Entry 9C1H (electron microscopy, 2.88 A resolution); this record covers chains U and W of the 43 polymer chains in the assembly.

# Chain U (and W)
Name: Outer capsid glycoprotein VP7
Organism: Simian rotavirus A strain RRV
Notes: chain W of this document is another copy of the same molecule, construct and numbering; everything in this record applies to it too
Reference sequence: P12476 (VP7_ROTRH); residue numbers follow UniProt; this construct covers 1-326
Chain sequence (326 residues; numbered 1 to 326; the number before each row is that of its first residue):
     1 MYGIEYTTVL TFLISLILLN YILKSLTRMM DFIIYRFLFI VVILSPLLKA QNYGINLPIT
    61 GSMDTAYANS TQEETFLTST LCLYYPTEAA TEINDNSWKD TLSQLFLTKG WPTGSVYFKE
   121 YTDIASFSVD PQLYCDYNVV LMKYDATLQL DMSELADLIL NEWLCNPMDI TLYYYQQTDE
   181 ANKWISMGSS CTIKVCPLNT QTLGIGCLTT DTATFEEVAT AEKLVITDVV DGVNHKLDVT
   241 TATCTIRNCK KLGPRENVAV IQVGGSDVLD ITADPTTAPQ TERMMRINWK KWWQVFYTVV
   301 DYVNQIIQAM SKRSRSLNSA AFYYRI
Not modelled in the structure: 1-50
Disulfide bonds: Cys82-Cys135, Cys165-Cys249, Cys191-Cys244, Cys196-Cys207
Glycans and other covalent adducts: N-acetylglucosamine (NAG) linked to Asn69
Bound ions: Ca2+ site 1: Asp95 (shared with 3 residues of chain T); Ca2+ site 2: Asp151, Glu154, Glu222, Leu224; Ca2+ site 3: Gln177, Asp228, Val229, Asp231 (shared with 1 residue of chain V); Ca2+ site 4: Gly206, Thr214, Glu216 (shared with 1 residue of chain V); Ca2+ site 5: Asp270, Thr272, Asp274, Thr277; Ca2+ site 6: Asp301 (shared with 4 residues of chain T)

# Chain U / chain W interface
Residue-residue contacts (68):
  Gln51(U) with Ile55(W); Asn56(W)
  Asn52(U) with Ile55(W), hydrogen bond (backbone-backbone); Leu57(W), hydrogen bond (side chain-backbone); Pro58(W); Ile59(W)
  Tyr53(U) with Ile55(W), hydrophobic
  Gly54(U) with Arg313(W), hydrogen bond (backbone-side chain)
  Ile55(U) with Ile59(W), hydrophobic
  Asn56(U) with Gln51(W), hydrogen bond (side chain-backbone)
  Leu57(U) with Gly54(W); Leu57(W); Pro58(W)
  Pro58(U) with Leu57(W)
  Ile59(U) with Tyr53(W)
  Thr80(U) with Ile326(W)
  Tyr117(U) with Ile326(W), hydrogen bond (side chain-backbone)
  Lys119(U) with Ile326(W)
  Tyr134(U) with Tyr324(W), hydrophobic; Ile326(W), hydrophobic
  Cys135(U) with Ile326(W)
  Glu162(U) with Leu317(W)
  Trp163(U) with Leu317(W)
  Leu164(U) with Thr75(W); Phe76(W); Arg315(W); Leu317(W), hydrophobic
  Cys165(U) with Arg315(W), hydrogen bond (backbone-side chain)
  Asn166(U) with Phe76(W); Arg315(W), hydrogen bond
  Pro167(U) with Tyr117(W), hydrogen bond (backbone-side chain); Lys119(W); Tyr134(W), hydrophobic; Cys135(W), hydrophobic
  Asp169(U) with Lys99(W), salt bridge; Tyr117(W)
  Leu172(U) with Lys99(W); Asp100(W)
  Tyr173(U) with Ser103(W), hydrogen bond; Thr113(W); Gly114(W); Val116(W), hydrogen bond (side chain-backbone)
  Tyr175(U) with Tyr117(W), hydrogen bond
  Thr178(U) with Leu77(W)
  Asn248(U) with Phe76(W)
  Lys250(U) with Thr75(W); Phe76(W)
  Leu252(U) with Thr75(W); Leu317(W), hydrophobic
  Arg315(U) with Leu317(W)
  Ser316(U) with Arg325(W), hydrogen bond
  Leu317(U) with Asn52(W)
  Ser319(U) with Asn52(W), hydrogen bond; Ile55(W)
  Phe322(U) with Arg313(W), hydrogen bond (backbone-side chain); Ser314(W)
  Tyr323(U) with Gln51(W), hydrogen bond; Arg313(W)
  Tyr324(U) with Thr75(W), hydrogen bond; Ser314(W); Arg315(W); Ser316(W), hydrogen bond (backbone-backbone)
  Arg325(U) with Ser316(W); Leu317(W); Tyr323(W); Arg325(W)
  Ile326(U) with Tyr323(W), hydrophobic; Arg325(W)
Other interface residues (no listed pair), chain U (41 interface residues in all): Asp136, Met168, Cys249, Arg313
Other interface residues (no listed pair), chain W (35 interface residues in all): Thr80, Cys82, Phe118, Asn318

# In short
The interface between chain U and chain W involves 41 residues on one side and 35 on the other, with 17
hydrogen bonds and 1 salt bridge. Polar pairs include Asp169(U)-Lys99(W), Asn52(U)-Leu57(W) and
Gly54(U)-Arg313(W). Covalently linked N-acetylglucosamine: at Asn69(U).
Chain U and chain W are both Outer capsid glycoprotein VP7 (Simian rotavirus A strain RRV); the structure,
Rhesus rotavirus (upright structure at 2.88 Angstrom resolution), was determined by electron microscopy.
